Entry 2G2N (X-ray diffraction, 1.65 A resolution); this record covers chains B and D of the 4 polymer chains in the assembly.

# Chain B (and D)
Name: Transthyretin-like protein
Source organism: Escherichia coli
Notes: chain D of this document is another copy of the same molecule, construct and numbering; everything in this record applies to it too
UniProtKB: P76341 (YEDX_ECOLI); residues 1-114 here correspond to UniProt positions 24-137 (UniProt number = residue number + 23)
Chain sequence (114 residues; numbered 1 to 114; the number before each row is that of its first residue):
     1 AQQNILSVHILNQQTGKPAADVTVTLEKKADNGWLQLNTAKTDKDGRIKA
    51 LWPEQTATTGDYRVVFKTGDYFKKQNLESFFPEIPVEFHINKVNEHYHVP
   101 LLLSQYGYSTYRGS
Disordered / not traced: 1-3 (chain D: 1-2)
Metal / ion sites: Zn2+ site 1: His9, His98; Zn2+ site 2: Asp61, His89; Zn2+ site 3 near Glu87 (its only coordinating residue here); Zn2+ site 4: His96, Ser114

# Interface between chain B and chain D
Contacting residue pairs (10; chain B residue first):
  Leu11(B) - Tyr111(D)  hydrophobic
  Leu11(B) - Arg112(D)
  Gln13(B) - Tyr111(D)
  Gly16(B) - Arg112(D)
  Leu102(B) - Leu102(D)  hydrophobic
  Leu102(B) - Tyr111(D)  hydrophobic
  Tyr111(B) - Leu11(D)  hydrophobic
  Tyr111(B) - Leu102(D)  hydrophobic
  Tyr111(B) - Tyr111(D)  hydrogen bond
  Arg112(B) - Leu11(D)
Also at the interface, not in a pair above, chain B (8 interface residues in all): Ser109, Ser114
Also at the interface, not in a pair above, chain D (11 interface residues in all): Gln13, Gly16, Pro18, Ser109, Thr110, Gly113, Ser114

# In short
8 residues of chain B face 11 of chain D across their interface, with 1 hydrogen bond. Its one hydrogen-bonded
contact is Tyr111(B)-Tyr111(D). His9(B) and His98(B) form the Zn2+ site 1. Asp61(B) and His89(B) form the Zn2+
site 2.
Chain B and chain D are both Transthyretin-like protein (Escherichia coli); the structure, Crystal Structure
of E.coli transthyretin-related protein with bound Zn, was determined by X-ray diffraction (same publication
as 2G2P).
